2C4F - chains H and T of the 4 polymer chains in the assembly; structure by X-ray diffraction, 1.72 A resolution.

[Chain H]
Molecule: Coagulation factor VII precursor
Notes: EC 3.4.21.21; fragment: factor vii heavy chain, residues 213-466
UniProt: P08709 (FA7_HUMAN); the construct lacks a stretch of the UniProt sequence and is renumbered around it, so the offset changes along the chain: 16-35 = UniProt 213-232; 37-60 = UniProt 233-256; 61-129 = UniProt 261-329; 134-147 = UniProt 337-350; 5 more segments
Chain sequence (254 residues; numbered 16 to 257 plus 23 insertion-coded residues; 11 numbers in that range are skipped by the numbering (no residue carries them; nothing is unmodelled there); the number before each row is that of its first residue; a row labelled like 60A-60D holds insertion residues (60A, then the next letters in order)):
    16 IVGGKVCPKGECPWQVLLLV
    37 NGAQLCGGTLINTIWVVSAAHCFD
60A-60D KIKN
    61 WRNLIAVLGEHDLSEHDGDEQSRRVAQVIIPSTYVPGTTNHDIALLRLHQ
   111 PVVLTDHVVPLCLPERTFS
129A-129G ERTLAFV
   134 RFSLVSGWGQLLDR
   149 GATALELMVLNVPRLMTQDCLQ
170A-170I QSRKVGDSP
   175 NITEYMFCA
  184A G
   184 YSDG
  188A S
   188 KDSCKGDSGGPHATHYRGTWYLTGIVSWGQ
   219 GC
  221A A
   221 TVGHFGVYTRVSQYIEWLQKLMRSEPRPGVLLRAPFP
UniProt features mapped onto this chain:
  - active site (Charge relay system): His-57, Asp-102, Ser-195
  - binding site (substrate): Asp-189
  - glycosylation: Asn-175 (N-linked (GlcNAc...) asparagine)
Disulfide bonds: Cys-22/Cys-27, Cys-42/Cys-58, Cys-168/Cys-182, Cys-191/Cys-220
Bound ions: Ca2+: Glu-70, Asp-72, Glu-75, Glu-80
Small-molecule neighbours: pd0297121 (GIL; 2-{[6-{3-[amino(imino)methyl]phenoxy}-4-(diisopropylamino)-3,5-difluoropyridin-2-yl]oxy}-5-[(isobutylamino)carbonyl]ben zoic acid): Gln-40, His-57, Gly-97, Thr-98, Thr-99, Gln-143, Thr-151, Pro-170I, Asp-189, Ser-190, Cys-191, Lys-192, Gly-193, Ser-195, Val-213, Ser-214, Trp-215, Gly-216, Gly-219, Cys-220, Gly-226

[Chain T]
Molecule: Tissue factor precursor
Notes: fragment: factor iii, residues 38-112
UniProt: P13726 (TF_HUMAN); residues 6-80 here correspond to UniProt positions 38-112 (UniProt number = residue number + 32)
Chain sequence (75 residues; row label = number of the first residue in the row):
     6 TVAAYNLTWKSTNFKTILEWEPKPVNQVYTVQISTKSGDWKSKCFYTTDT
    56 ECDLTDEIVKDVKQTYLARVFSYPA
UniProt features mapped onto this chain:
  - motif (WKS motif): Trp-14 to Ser-16, Trp-45 to Ser-47
Disulfide bonds: Cys-49/Cys-57

[Chain H / chain T interface]
Pairs across the interface (15; chain H residue first):
  Phe-129F(H) / Gln-37(T)
  Phe-129F(H) / Asp-44(T)
  Phe-129F(H) / Trp-45(T)  hydrogen bond (backbone-backbone)
  Phe-129F(H) / Arg-74(T)
  Val-129G(H) / Asp-44(T)
  Arg-134(H) / Ser-39(T)  hydrogen bond
  Arg-134(H) / Thr-40(T)  hydrogen bond (side chain-backbone)
  Arg-134(H) / Lys-41(T)  hydrogen bond (side chain-backbone)
  Arg-134(H) / Ser-42(T)
  Arg-134(H) / Gly-43(T)  hydrogen bond (side chain-backbone)
  Arg-134(H) / Asp-44(T)  hydrogen bond (backbone-side chain)
  Arg-134(H) / Trp-45(T)
  Phe-135(H) / Ser-42(T)
  Met-164(H) / Arg-74(T)
  Met-164(H) / Phe-76(T)  hydrophobic
Interface residues without a listed pair, chain H (6 interface residues in all): Asp-167

[Overview]
The interface between chain H and chain T involves 6 residues on one side and 10 on the other; the contacts
include 6 hydrogen bonds. Polar contacts include Arg-134(H)/Ser-39(T), Arg-134(H)/Thr-40(T) and
Arg-134(H)/Lys-41(T). Chain H binds pd0297121.
Here chain H is Coagulation factor VII precursor and chain T is Tissue factor precursor. Entry 2C4F (crystal
structure of factor VII.stf complexed with pd0297121) was determined by X-ray diffraction.
